Entry 3BT7 (X-ray diffraction, 2.43 A resolution); this record covers chains A and C.

== Chain A ==
Name: tRNA (uracil-5-)-methyltransferase
From: Escherichia coli
Notes: EC 2.1.1.35
UniProtKB: P23003 (TRMA_ECOLI); numbering as in UniProt (aligned over 1-366)
Amino-acid sequence (369 residues; row label = number of the first residue in the row; numbers below 1 keep their minus sign (Gly-2 is residue -2)):
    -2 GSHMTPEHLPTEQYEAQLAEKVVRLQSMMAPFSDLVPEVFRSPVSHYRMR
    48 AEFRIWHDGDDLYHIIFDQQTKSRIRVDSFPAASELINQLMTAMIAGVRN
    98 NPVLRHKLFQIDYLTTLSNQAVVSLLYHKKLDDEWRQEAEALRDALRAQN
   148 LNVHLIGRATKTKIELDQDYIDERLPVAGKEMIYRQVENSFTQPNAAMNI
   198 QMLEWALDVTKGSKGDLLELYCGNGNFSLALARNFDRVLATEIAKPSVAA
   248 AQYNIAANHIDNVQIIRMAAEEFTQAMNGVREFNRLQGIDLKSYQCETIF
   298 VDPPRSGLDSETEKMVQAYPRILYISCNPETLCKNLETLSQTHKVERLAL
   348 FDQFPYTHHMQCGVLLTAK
Sequence notes: expression tag (-2 to 0); engineered mutation Gln358 (Glu in P23003)
UniProt features mapped onto this chain:
  - active site: Cys324 (Nucleophile)
  - binding site (S-adenosyl-L-methionine): Gln190, Tyr218, Asn223, Glu239, Asp299
  - site (Interaction with RNA): Gln190, Asp299, Arg302
What the authors report for this chain:
  - binding site for the 19-nt RNA strand (chain C): Arg45, Arg47, Glu49, Phe64, Arg155 to Lys158, Phe188, Gln190, Asp299, Arg302, Cys324, Phe351, His356, Gln358
  - catalytic residues: Cys324
  - mutagenesis - E358Q: abolished catalytic activity

== Chain C ==
Molecule: 19-nt RNA strand
Sequence (19 nucleotides; each row starts with the number of its first residue):
    48 GCUGUGUUCGAUCCACAGC
Modified positions: 5MU (5-methyluridine 5'-monophosphate) at position 54

== Chain A / chain C interface ==
Contacting residue pairs - 52 pairs, chain A then chain C:
  Ser-1(A) - C56(C)  phosphate contact
  His0(A) - U55(C)  hydrogen bond to the sugar
  His0(A) - C56(C)  phosphate contact
  Met1(A) - U55(C)  sugar contact
  Met1(A) - C56(C)  sugar contact
  Thr2(A) - U55(C)  hydrogen bond to the sugar
  Arg45(A) - U55(C)  salt bridge to the phosphate
  Arg47(A) - 5MU_54(C)  salt bridge to the phosphate
  Ala48(A) - U55(C)  base contact
  Glu49(A) - U55(C)  hydrogen bond to the base
  Glu49(A) - C56(C)  hydrogen bond to the base
  Glu49(A) - G57(C)  hydrogen bond to the base
  Glu49(A) - A58(C)  base contact
  Arg51(A) - C60(C)  hydrogen bond to the base
  Ile63(A) - C56(C)  base contact
  Phe64(A) - C56(C)  hydrogen bond to the sugar
  Phe64(A) - G57(C)  sugar contact
  Asp65(A) - C56(C)  sugar contact
  Gln66(A) - C56(C)  phosphate contact
  Gln66(A) - G57(C)  phosphate contact
  Phe77(A) - U55(C)  base contact
  Phe106(A) - C60(C)  sugar contact
  Phe106(A) - C61(C)  sugar contact
  Gln107(A) - G57(C)  hydrogen bond to the base
  Leu123(A) - C61(C)  sugar contact
  Tyr124(A) - C61(C)  phosphate contact
  His125(A) - C60(C)  hydrogen bond to the sugar
  His125(A) - C61(C)  phosphate contact
  Arg155(A) - C61(C)  sugar contact
  Arg155(A) - A62(C)  sugar contact
  Ala156(A) - C61(C)  phosphate contact
  Ala156(A) - A62(C)  phosphate contact
  Thr157(A) - C61(C)  hydrogen bond to the phosphate
  Thr157(A) - A62(C)  phosphate contact
  Lys158(A) - A62(C)  hydrogen bond to the phosphate
  Asn186(A) - A62(C)  hydrogen bond to the sugar
  Phe188(A) - 5MU_54(C)  base contact
  Gln190(A) - 5MU_54(C)  hydrogen bond to the base
  Pro191(A) - 5MU_54(C)  base contact
  Pro191(A) - U55(C)  phosphate contact
  Asp299(A) - 5MU_54(C)  base contact
  Pro300(A) - 5MU_54(C)  base contact
  Pro301(A) - 5MU_54(C)  base contact
  Arg302(A) - 5MU_54(C)  hydrogen bond to the sugar
  Arg302(A) - U55(C)  hydrogen bond to the phosphate
  Arg302(A) - C56(C)  salt bridge to the phosphate
  Cys324(A) - 5MU_54(C)  base contact
  Phe351(A) - 5MU_54(C)  base contact
  Phe351(A) - U55(C)  phosphate contact
  His356(A) - U55(C)  hydrogen bond to the phosphate
  His356(A) - C56(C)  salt bridge to the phosphate
  Gln358(A) - 5MU_54(C)  hydrogen bond to the base
Interface residues without a listed pair, chain A (39 interface residues in all): Thr159, Ile322, Gln350, Thr354
Interface residues without a listed pair, chain C (9 interface residues in all): G53

== In short ==
39 residues of chain A face 9 of chain C across their interface, with 17 hydrogen bonds and 4 salt bridges.
Polar pairs include Glu49(A)-U55(C), Glu49(A)-C56(C) and Glu49(A)-G57(C). Curated annotation (UniProt) lists
active-site residue Cys324(A) and 5 S-adenosyl-L-methionine-binding residues on chain A. The paper reports the
catalytic residue Cys324(A); E358Q of chain A abolishes catalytic activity.
Chain A is tRNA (uracil-5-)-methyltransferase (Escherichia coli) and chain C is a 19-nt RNA strand; the
structure, Structure of E. coli 5-Methyluridine Methyltransferase TrmA in complex with 19 nucleotide T-arm
analogue, was determined by X-ray diffraction.
